PDB entry 3SR6 | X-ray diffraction, 2.10 A resolution | chains J and L of the 6 polymer chains in the assembly

== Chain J ==
Protein: Xanthine dehydrogenase/oxidase
Source organism: Bos taurus
Notes: EC 1.17.1.4, 1.17.3.2; fragment: Iron-Sulfur Binding Domain
UniProt: P80457 (XDH_BOVIN); residue numbers follow UniProt; this construct covers 2-165
Amino-acid sequence (164 residues; numbered 2 to 165; the number before each row is that of its first residue):
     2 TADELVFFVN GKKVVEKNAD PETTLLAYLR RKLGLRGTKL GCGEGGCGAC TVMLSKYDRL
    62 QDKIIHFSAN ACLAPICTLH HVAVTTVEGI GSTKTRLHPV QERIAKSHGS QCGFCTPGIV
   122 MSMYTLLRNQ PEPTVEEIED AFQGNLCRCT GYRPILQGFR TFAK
Ion coordination: 2Fe-2S cluster Fe site 1: Cys43, Cys48, Cys51, Cys73; 2Fe-2S cluster Fe site 2: Cys113, Cys116, Cys148, Cys150
Ligand contacts:
  - FAD (flavin-adenine dinucleotide): Glu45, Gly46, Gly47, Leu74
  - 2Fe-2S cluster (FES), molecule 1: Lys40, Leu41, Gly42, Cys43, Gly44, Gly46, Gly47, Cys48, Gly49, Ala50, Cys51, Asn71, Cys73
  - 2Fe-2S cluster (FES), molecule 2: Ser111, Gln112, Cys113, Gly114, Cys116, Cys148, Arg149, Cys150, Thr151
  - MTE (phosphonic acidmono-(2-amino-5,6-dimercapto-4-oxo-3,7,8a,9,10,10a-hexahydro-4H-8-oxa-1,3,9,10-tetraaza-anthracen-7-ylmethyl)ester): Gln112, Cys113, Cys150
Swiss-Prot annotation at these positions:
  - binding site ([2Fe-2S] cluster): Cys43, Cys48, Cys51, Cys73, Cys113, Cys116, Cys148, Cys150

== Chain L ==
Protein: Xanthine dehydrogenase/oxidase
Source organism: Bos taurus
Notes: EC 1.17.1.4, 1.17.3.2; fragment: Molybdenum Binding Domain
UniProt: P80457 (XDH_BOVIN); residues 571-1315 here = UniProt positions 571-1315
Amino-acid sequence (745 residues; each row starts with the number of its first residue):
   571 DTVGRPLPHL AAAMQASGEA VYCDDIPRYE NELFLRLVTS TRAHAKIKSI DVSEAQKVPG
   631 FVCFLSADDI PGSNETGLFN DETVFAKDTV TCVGHIIGAV VADTPEHAER AAHVVKVTYE
   691 DLPAIITIED AIKNNSFYGS ELKIEKGDLK KGFSEADNVV SGELYIGGQD HFYLETHCTI
   751 AIPKGEEGEM ELFVSTQNAM KTQSFVAKML GVPVNRILVR VKRMGGGFGG KETRSTLVSV
   811 AVALAAYKTG HPVRCMLDRN EDMLITGGRH PFLARYKVGF MKTGTIVALE VDHYSNAGNS
   871 RDLSHSIMER ALFHMDNCYK IPNIRGTGRL CKTNLSSNTA FRGFGGPQAL FIAENWMSEV
   931 AVTCGLPAEE VRWKNMYKEG DLTHFNQRLE GFSVPRCWDE CLKSSQYYAR KSEVDKFNKE
   991 NCWKKRGLCI IPTKFGISFT VPFLNQAGAL IHVYTDGSVL VSHGGTEMGQ GLHTKMVQVA
  1051 SKALKIPISK IYISETSTNT VPNSSPTAAS VSTDIYGQAV YEACQTILKR LEPFKKKNPD
  1111 GSWEDWVMAA YQDRVSLSTT GFYRTPNLGY SFETNSGNAF HYFTYGVACS EVEIDCLTGD
  1171 HKNLRTDIVM DVGSSLNPAI DIGQVEGAFV QGLGLFTLEE LHYSPEGSLH TRGPSTYKIP
  1231 AFGSIPTEFR VSLLRDCPNK KAIYASKAVG EPPLFLGASV FFAIKDAIRA ARAQHTNNNT
  1291 KELFRLDSPA TPEKIRNACV DKFTT
Ligand contacts:
  - MTE (phosphonic acidmono-(2-amino-5,6-dimercapto-4-oxo-3,7,8a,9,10,10a-hexahydro-4H-8-oxa-1,3,9,10-tetraaza-anthracen-7-ylmethyl)ester): Gly796, Gly797, Phe798, Gly799, Arg912, Met1038, Gly1039, Gln1040, Leu1042, Ala1078, Ala1079, Ser1080, Val1081, Ser1082, Thr1083, Gln1194, Gly1260, Glu1261
  - RMO ([arsenothionito(2-)-kappa~2~O,S](oxo)molybdenum): Gln767, Phe798, Gly799, Glu802, Ala910, Phe911, Arg912, Gly913, Phe914, Thr1077, Ala1078, Ala1079, Glu1261
Swiss-Prot annotation at these positions:
  - active site: Glu1261 (Proton acceptor)
  - binding site (Mo-molybdopterin): Gln767, Phe798, Arg912, Ala1079
  - binding site (substrate): Glu802, Arg880, Phe914, Thr1010

== Interface between chain J and chain L ==
Pairs across the interface (96):
  Glu23(J) with Arg680(L), salt bridge
  Ala28(J) with Glu676(L)
  Arg31(J) with Asp594(L), salt bridge; Asp595(L), salt bridge
  Arg32(J) with Arg598(L), hydrogen bond (backbone-side chain); Pro675(L); Glu676(L), salt bridge
  Arg37(J) with Asp595(L)
  Gly38(J) with Gly588(L)
  Lys40(J) with Ala590(L); Tyr592(L); Asp595(L), salt bridge
  Leu41(J) with Met826(L); Asp828(L)
  Gly42(J) with Leu744(L); Arg829(L), hydrogen bond (backbone-side chain)
  Cys43(J) with Arg829(L); Pro1224(L)
  Glu45(J) with Gly1223(L); Pro1224(L); Ser1225(L), hydrogen bond
  Gly47(J) with Pro1224(L)
  Val88(J) with Ala586(L); Ser587(L); Gly588(L)
  Ser93(J) with Glu589(L), hydrogen bond
  Thr94(J) with Ala583(L); Glu589(L), hydrogen bond
  Leu98(J) with Ala583(L); Ser587(L)
  Gln102(J) with Ala586(L), hydrogen bond (side chain-backbone); Ser587(L)
  Ile105(J) with Ala586(L), hydrophobic
  Ala106(J) with Pro578(L); Ala582(L); Ala583(L)
  His109(J) with Pro576(L); Pro578(L); Ala1189(L)
  Ser111(J) with Gln585(L), hydrogen bond
  Gln112(J) with His579(L), hydrogen bond (backbone-side chain); Gln585(L); Gly1039(L); Gly1193(L), hydrogen bond (side chain-backbone); Gln1194(L), hydrogen bond
  Cys113(J) with Gln585(L), hydrogen bond (backbone-side chain); Tyr592(L), hydrogen bond (backbone-side chain); Met794(L); Gly795(L); Gly796(L); Met1038(L); Gly1039(L)
  Gly114(J) with Gln585(L); Tyr592(L), hydrogen bond (backbone-side chain)
  Phe115(J) with Tyr592(L); Leu744(L); Glu745(L)
  Thr117(J) with Gln585(L); Ala586(L)
  Pro118(J) with Gln585(L)
  Val121(J) with Ala586(L)
  Glu140(J) with Phe1232(L)
  Phe143(J) with Phe1232(L), hydrophobic
  Asn146(J) with Phe1232(L)
  Leu147(J) with Leu744(L); Pro1230(L)
  Arg149(J) with Gln739(L); Asp740(L), hydrogen bond (side chain-backbone); His741(L), hydrogen bond (side chain-backbone); Phe742(L); Leu744(L); Phe798(L); Phe911(L); Gln1201(L); Glu1209(L), salt bridge; Ile1229(L); Pro1230(L)
  Cys150(J) with Phe798(L), hydrophobic; Gly1197(L)
  Thr151(J) with Glu1196(L); Gly1197(L)
  Gly152(J) with Glu1196(L); Gly1197(L); Val1200(L); Ile1235(L); Phe1239(L)
  Tyr153(J) with Pro1230(L), hydrogen bond (side chain-backbone); Ala1231(L); Phe1232(L), hydrophobic; Ile1235(L), hydrophobic
  Arg154(J) with Glu1196(L), salt bridge; Ile1235(L); Phe1239(L)
  Pro155(J) with Glu1196(L)
  Ile156(J) with Phe1232(L), hydrophobic
  Leu157(J) with Phe1232(L), hydrophobic
Other interface residues (no listed pair), chain J (48 interface residues in all): Cys48, Glu89, Gly92, Lys95, Lys107, Ile120, Cys148
Other interface residues (no listed pair), chain L (58 interface residues in all): Leu577, Met584, Pro597, Tyr743, Ile1192, Arg1222, Gly1233

== Overview ==
48 residues of chain J and 58 residues of chain L are in contact, with 16 hydrogen bonds and 7 salt bridges.
Polar contacts include Glu23(J)-Arg680(L), Arg31(J)-Asp594(L) and Arg31(J)-Asp595(L). Compound MTE is bound
between chain J and chain L.
Here chain J is Xanthine dehydrogenase/oxidase and chain L is Xanthine dehydrogenase/oxidase, both from Bos
taurus. Entry 3SR6 (Crystal Structure of Reduced Bovine Xanthine Oxidase in Complex with Arsenite) was
determined by X-ray diffraction together with 3NVV from the same study.
